Entry 7ZZQ (electron microscopy, 2.60 A resolution); this record covers chains F and J of the 30 polymer chains in the assembly.

Chain F (and J):
Protein: Cellulose biosynthesis protein
Source organism: Komagataeibacter hansenii ATCC 23769
Notes: chain J of this document is another copy of the same molecule, construct and numbering; everything in this record applies to it too
UniProtKB: Q76KJ6 (Q76KJ6_KOMHA); residues 2-156 here = UniProt positions 2-156
Amino-acid sequence (158 residues; row label = number of the first residue in the row; numbers below 1 keep their minus sign (Met-1 is residue -1)):
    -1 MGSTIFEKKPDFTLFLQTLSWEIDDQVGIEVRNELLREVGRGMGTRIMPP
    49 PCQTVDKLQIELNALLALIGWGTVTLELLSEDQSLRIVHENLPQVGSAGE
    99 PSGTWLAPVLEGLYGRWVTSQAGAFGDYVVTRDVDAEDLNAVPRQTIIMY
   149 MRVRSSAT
Disordered / not traced: -1 to 6, 133-138 (chain J: -1 to 6, 133-138, 153-156)
Differences from the reference sequence: initiating methionine (-1); expression tag (0-1)
Reported in the primary citation:
  - self-association interface (contacts with another copy of this molecule): Phe123

Chain F / chain J interface:
Pairs across the interface (27; chain F residue first):
  Val127(F) with Phe123(J), hydrophobic
  Thr129(F) with Phe123(J)
  Arg152(F) with Thr117(J), hydrogen bond (side chain-backbone); Ser118(J), hydrogen bond (side chain-backbone); Gln119(J), hydrogen bond (side chain-backbone); Ala122(J), hydrogen bond (side chain-backbone); Phe123(J); Gly124(J), hydrogen bond (backbone-backbone)
  Ser153(F) with Arg114(J); Thr117(J); Ala122(J); Phe123(J); Gly124(J), hydrogen bond (side chain-backbone); Tyr126(J)
  Ser154(F) with Thr117(J); Gly124(J), hydrogen bond (backbone-backbone); Asp125(J); Tyr126(J), hydrogen bond (backbone-backbone)
  Ala155(F) with Arg39(J), hydrogen bond (backbone-side chain); Gly113(J); Thr117(J); Tyr126(J)
  Thr156(F) with Arg39(J); Tyr126(J), hydrogen bond (backbone-backbone); Val127(J); Val128(J), hydrogen bond (backbone-backbone); Arg152(J)
Interface residues without a listed pair, chain J (16 interface residues in all): Ala120, Gly121

Summary:
7 residues of chain F face 16 of chain J across their interface, with 11 hydrogen bonds. Among the polar pairs
are Arg152(F)-Thr117(J), Arg152(F)-Ser118(J) and Arg152(F)-Gln119(J). The paper reports a self-association
interface involving Phe123(F).
Chain F and chain J are both Cellulose biosynthesis protein (Komagataeibacter hansenii ATCC 23769); the
structure, BcsH-BcsD 'beads-on-a-string' filament, local refine, was determined by electron microscopy (same
publication as 7ZZY).
